Entry 8IGS (electron microscopy, 3.40 A resolution); this record covers chains J and N of the 7 polymer chains in the assembly.

[Chain J]
Name: DNA-directed RNA polymerase subunit beta'
From: Escherichia coli (strain K12)
Notes: EC 2.7.7.6
UniProtKB: P0A8T7 (RPOC_ECOLI); residue numbers follow UniProt; this construct covers 1-1407
Sequence (1407 residues; row label = number of the first residue in the row):
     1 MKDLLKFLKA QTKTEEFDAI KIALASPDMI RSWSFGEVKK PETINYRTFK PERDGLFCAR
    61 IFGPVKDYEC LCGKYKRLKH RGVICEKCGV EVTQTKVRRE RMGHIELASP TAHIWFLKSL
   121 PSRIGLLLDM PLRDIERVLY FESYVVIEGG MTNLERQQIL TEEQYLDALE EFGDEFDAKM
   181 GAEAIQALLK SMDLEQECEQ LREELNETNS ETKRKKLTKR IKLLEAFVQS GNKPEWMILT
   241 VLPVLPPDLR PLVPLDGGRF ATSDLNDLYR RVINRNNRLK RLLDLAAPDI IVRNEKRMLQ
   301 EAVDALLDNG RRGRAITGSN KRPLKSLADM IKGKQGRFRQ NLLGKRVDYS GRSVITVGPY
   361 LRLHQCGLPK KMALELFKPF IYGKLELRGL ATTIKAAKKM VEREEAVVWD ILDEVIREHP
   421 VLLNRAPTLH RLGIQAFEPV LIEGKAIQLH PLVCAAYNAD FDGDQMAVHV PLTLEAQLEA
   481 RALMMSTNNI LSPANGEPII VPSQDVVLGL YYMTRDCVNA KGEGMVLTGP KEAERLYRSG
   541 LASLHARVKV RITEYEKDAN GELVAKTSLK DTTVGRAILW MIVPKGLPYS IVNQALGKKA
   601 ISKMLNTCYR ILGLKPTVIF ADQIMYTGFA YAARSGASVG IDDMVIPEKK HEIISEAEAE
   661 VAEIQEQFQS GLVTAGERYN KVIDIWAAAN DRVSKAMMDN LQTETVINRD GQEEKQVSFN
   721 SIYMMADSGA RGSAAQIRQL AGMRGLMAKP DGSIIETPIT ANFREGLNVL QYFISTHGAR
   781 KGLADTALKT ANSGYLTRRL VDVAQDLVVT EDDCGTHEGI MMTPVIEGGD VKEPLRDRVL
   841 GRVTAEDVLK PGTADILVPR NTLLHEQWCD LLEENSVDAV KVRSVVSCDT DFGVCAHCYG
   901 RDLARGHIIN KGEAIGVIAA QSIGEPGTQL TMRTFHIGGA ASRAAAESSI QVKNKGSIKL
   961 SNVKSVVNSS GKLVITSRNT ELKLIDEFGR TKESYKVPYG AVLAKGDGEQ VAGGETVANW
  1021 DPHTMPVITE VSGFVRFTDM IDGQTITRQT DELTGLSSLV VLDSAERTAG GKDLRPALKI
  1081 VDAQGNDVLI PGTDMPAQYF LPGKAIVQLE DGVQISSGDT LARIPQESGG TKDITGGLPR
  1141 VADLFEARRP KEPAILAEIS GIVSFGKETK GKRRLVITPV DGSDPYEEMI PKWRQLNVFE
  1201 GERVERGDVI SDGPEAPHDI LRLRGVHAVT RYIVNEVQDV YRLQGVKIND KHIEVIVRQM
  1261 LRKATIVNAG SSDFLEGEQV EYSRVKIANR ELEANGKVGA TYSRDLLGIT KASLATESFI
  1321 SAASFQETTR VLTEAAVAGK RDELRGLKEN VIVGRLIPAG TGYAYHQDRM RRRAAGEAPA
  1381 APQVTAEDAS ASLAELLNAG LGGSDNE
Unresolved in the structure: 1-15, 931-1136, 1376-1407
Swiss-Prot annotation at these positions:
  - binding site (Zn(2+)): Cys-70, Cys-72, Cys-85, Cys-88, Cys-814, Cys-888, Cys-895, Cys-898
  - binding site (Mg(2+)): Asp-460, Asp-462, Asp-464
  - modified residue: Lys-983 (N6-acetyllysine)

[Chain N]
Molecule: non-template strand DNA
Sequence (85 nucleotides; numbered 1 to 85; the number before each row is that of its first residue):
     1 CTCTCGATTC GTAGAGCCTC GTTGCGTTTG TTTGCACGAA CCATATGTAA GTATTTCCTT
    61 AGATAACAAT TGATTGAATG TATGC
Unresolved in the structure: 1-24, 51-62, 74-85

[Chain J / chain N interface]
Pairs across the interface (9; chain J residue first):
  Tyr-46(J) / DT44(N)  hydrogen bond to the phosphate
  Arg-47(J) / DA43(N)  phosphate contact
  Arg-47(J) / DT44(N)  salt bridge to the phosphate
  Arg-133(J) / DT70(N)  phosphate contact
  Arg-133(J) / DT71(N)  salt bridge to the phosphate
  Arg-1148(J) / DA66(N)  hydrogen bond to the phosphate
  Arg-1148(J) / DC67(N)  salt bridge to the phosphate
  Lys-1311(J) / DC67(N)  phosphate contact
  Lys-1311(J) / DA68(N)  salt bridge to the phosphate

[Overview]
5 residues of chain J face 7 of chain N across their interface; the contacts include 2 hydrogen bonds and 4
salt bridges. Polar pairs include Tyr-46(J)/DT44(N), Arg-1148(J)/DA66(N) and Arg-47(J)/DT44(N). Curated
annotation (UniProt) lists 8 Zn2+-binding residues and 3 Mg2+-binding residues on chain J.
Here chain J is DNA-directed RNA polymerase subunit beta' (Escherichia coli (strain K12)) and chain N is
non-template strand DNA. Entry 8IGS (Cryo-EM structure of RNAP-promoter open complex at lambda promoter PRE)
was determined by electron microscopy, deposited together with 8IGR.
